Entry 7CM7 (electron microscopy, 2.60 A resolution); this record covers chains A and H of the 8 polymer chains in the assembly.

[Chain A (and H)]
Molecule: NAD(+) hydrolase SARM1
Organism: Homo sapiens
Notes: EC 3.2.2.6, 3.2.2.-; chain H of this document is another copy of the same molecule, construct and numbering; everything in this record applies to it too
UniProtKB: Q6SZW1 (SARM1_HUMAN); numbering as in UniProt (aligned over 1-724)
Chain sequence (733 residues; each row starts with the number of its first residue):
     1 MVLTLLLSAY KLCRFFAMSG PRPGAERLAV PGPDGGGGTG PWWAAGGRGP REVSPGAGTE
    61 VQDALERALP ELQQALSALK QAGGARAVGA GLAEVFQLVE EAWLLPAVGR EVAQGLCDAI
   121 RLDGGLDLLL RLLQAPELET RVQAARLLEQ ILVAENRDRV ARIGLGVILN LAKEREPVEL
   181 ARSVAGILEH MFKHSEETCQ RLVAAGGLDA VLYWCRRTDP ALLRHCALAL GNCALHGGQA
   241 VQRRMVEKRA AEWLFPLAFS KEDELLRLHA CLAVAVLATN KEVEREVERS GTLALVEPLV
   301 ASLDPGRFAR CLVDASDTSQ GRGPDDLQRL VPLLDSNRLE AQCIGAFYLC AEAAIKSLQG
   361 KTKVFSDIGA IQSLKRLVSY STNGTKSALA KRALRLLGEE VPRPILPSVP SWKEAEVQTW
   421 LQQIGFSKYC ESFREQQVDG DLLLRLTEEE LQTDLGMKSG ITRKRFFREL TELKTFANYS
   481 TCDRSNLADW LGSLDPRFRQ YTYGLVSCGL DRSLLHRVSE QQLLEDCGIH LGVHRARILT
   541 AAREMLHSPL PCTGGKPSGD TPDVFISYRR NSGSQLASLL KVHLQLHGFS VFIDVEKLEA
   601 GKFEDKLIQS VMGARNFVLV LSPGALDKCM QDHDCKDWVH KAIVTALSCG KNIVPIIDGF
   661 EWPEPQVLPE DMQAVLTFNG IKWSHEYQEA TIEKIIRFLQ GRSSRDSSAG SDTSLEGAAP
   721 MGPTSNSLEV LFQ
Disordered / not traced: 1-60, 313-319, 548-560, 701-733
Construct notes: engineered mutation A642 (Glu in Q6SZW1); expression tag (725-733)
Small-molecule neighbours: NAD (nicotinamide-adenine-dinucleotide): W103, R110, E149, Q150, I151, L152, V153, A154, R157, H190, K193, Q320, G321, R322, G323, P324, K356, K361
UniProt features mapped onto this chain:
  - binding site (NAD(+)): W103, R110, E149 to R157, H190 to K193, R569, R570, E599
  - modified residue (Phosphoserine): S548, S558

[How chain A and chain H interact]
Pairs across the interface (88; chain A residue first):
  R162(A) - A388(H)
  E196(A) - P407(H)
  E197(A) - T382(H)
  E197(A) - N383(H)
  E197(A) - G384(H)  hydrogen bond (side chain-backbone)
  R216(A) - Q575(H)
  R216(A) - H583(H)
  R216(A) - Q688(H)
  R217(A) - Q575(H)
  T218(A) - Q575(H)
  Q239(A) - N478(H)  hydrogen bond
  Q239(A) - Y479(H)
  Q239(A) - S480(H)
  R243(A) - N486(H)  hydrogen bond
  R243(A) - D489(H)  salt bridge
  R249(A) - L586(H)
  E252(A) - V582(H)
  E252(A) - L586(H)
  W253(A) - H583(H)
  W253(A) - L586(H)  hydrophobic
  F255(A) - S578(H)
  F255(A) - K581(H)
  F255(A) - V582(H)  hydrophobic
  F255(A) - I593(H)  hydrophobic
  P256(A) - S578(H)
  P256(A) - V582(H)
  F259(A) - Y568(H)
  F259(A) - S574(H)
  F259(A) - S578(H)
  F259(A) - D594(H)
  T279(A) - S480(H)
  T279(A) - T481(H)
  N280(A) - S480(H)
  K281(A) - S480(H)  hydrogen bond (backbone-backbone)
  K281(A) - T481(H)
  K281(A) - C482(H)
  K281(A) - D483(H)
  K281(A) - R484(H)
  E282(A) - D483(H)  hydrogen bond (backbone-backbone)
  E282(A) - R484(H)
  E282(A) - N486(H)
  R285(A) - R484(H)
  S290(A) - Q585(H)
  L295(A) - D594(H)
  Q328(A) - E416(H)  hydrogen bond
  R329(A) - L406(H)
  V331(A) - K413(H)
  P332(A) - S411(H)
  D335(A) - K413(H)  salt bridge
  D367(A) - A415(H)
  I368(A) - K413(H)
  G369(A) - K413(H)
  K458(A) - D454(H)
  S459(A) - Q436(H)  hydrogen bond
  S459(A) - D454(H)
  G460(A) - E450(H)
  G460(A) - D454(H)  hydrogen bond (backbone-side chain)
  I461(A) - Q436(H)
  I461(A) - V438(H)  hydrophobic
  I461(A) - L442(H)  hydrophobic
  I461(A) - E450(H)
  I461(A) - D454(H)
  I461(A) - L455(H)  hydrophobic
  T462(A) - Q436(H)
  K464(A) - L442(H)
  K464(A) - R445(H)  hydrogen bond (side chain-backbone)
  K464(A) - E450(H)  salt bridge
  R465(A) - Q437(H)  hydrogen bond
  R468(A) - D439(H)  salt bridge
  R468(A) - D441(H)  salt bridge
  R468(A) - L442(H)
  R468(A) - R445(H)
  R497(A) - V506(H)
  R497(A) - S507(H)  hydrogen bond (side chain-backbone)
  R497(A) - G509(H)
  H530(A) - D526(H)
  L531(A) - D526(H)
  G532(A) - Q522(H)  hydrogen bond (backbone-side chain)
  G532(A) - D526(H)  hydrogen bond (backbone-side chain)
  V533(A) - C508(H)
  V533(A) - L510(H)  hydrophobic
  V533(A) - Q522(H)
  V533(A) - D526(H)  hydrogen bond (backbone-side chain)
  H534(A) - C508(H)  hydrogen bond (side chain-backbone)
  A536(A) - Q522(H)
  R537(A) - G509(H)  hydrogen bond (side chain-backbone)
  R537(A) - L514(H)
  T540(A) - R517(H)  hydrogen bond
Other interface residues (no listed pair), chain A (49 interface residues in all): E176, K261, D495
Other interface residues (no listed pair), chain H (55 interface residues in all): L446, A477, L579, H685, E686

[Overview]
49 residues of chain A face 55 of chain H across their interface; the contacts include 17 hydrogen bonds and 5
salt bridges. Polar pairs include R243(A)-D489(H), D335(A)-K413(H) and K464(A)-E450(H). Chain A binds NAD.
Curated annotation (UniProt) lists 18 NAD+-binding residues on chain A.
Chain A and chain H are both NAD(+) hydrolase SARM1 (Homo sapiens); the structure, NAD+-bound Sarm1 E642A in
the self-inhibited state, was determined by electron microscopy, deposited together with 7CM5 and 7CM6.
